7KLM - chains A and B of the 3 polymer chains in the assembly; structure by X-ray diffraction, 2.27 A resolution.

[Chain A (and B)]
Name: Arginase-1
Organism: Homo sapiens
Notes: EC 3.5.3.1; chain B of this document is another copy of the same molecule, construct and numbering; everything in this record applies to it too
Reference sequence: P05089 (ARGI1_HUMAN); residue numbers follow UniProt; this construct covers 1-322
Chain sequence (322 residues; row label = number of the first residue in the row):
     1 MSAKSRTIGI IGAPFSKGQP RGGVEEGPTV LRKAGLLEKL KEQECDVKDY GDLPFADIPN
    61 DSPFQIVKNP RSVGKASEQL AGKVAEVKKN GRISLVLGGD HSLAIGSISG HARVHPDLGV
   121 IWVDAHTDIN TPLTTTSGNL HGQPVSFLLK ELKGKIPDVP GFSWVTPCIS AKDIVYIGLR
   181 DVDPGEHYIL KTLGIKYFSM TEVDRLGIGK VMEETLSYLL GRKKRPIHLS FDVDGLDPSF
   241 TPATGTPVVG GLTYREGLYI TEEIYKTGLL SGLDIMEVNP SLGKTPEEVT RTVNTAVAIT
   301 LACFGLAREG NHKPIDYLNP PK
Disordered / not traced: 1-2, 320-322
Swiss-Prot annotation at these positions:
  - binding site (Mn(2+)): His101, Asp124, His126, Asp128, Asp232, Asp234
  - binding site (substrate): His126 to Asn130, Ser137 to Asn139, Asp183, Thr246, Glu277
  - modified residue: Lys17 (N6-succinyllysine), Ser62 (Phosphoserine), Ser72 (Phosphoserine), Lys75 (N6-succinyllysine), Ser163 (Phosphoserine), Ser217 (Phosphoserine)
  - natural variant: Ile11 (I11T: In ARGIN), Gly27 (G27D: In ARGIN), Gly74 (G74V: In ARGIN), Ala125 (A125V: In ARGIN), Thr134 (T134I: In ARGIN), Gly138 (G138V: In ARGIN), Arg180 (R180T: In ARGIN), Gly235 (G235R: In ARGIN), Arg308 (R308Q: In ARGIN)
Bound ions: Mn2+ site 1: His101, Asp124, Asp128, Asp232 (together with 0IZ); Mn2+ site 2: Asp124, His126, Asp232, Asp234 (together with 0IZ)
Residues lining bound ligands: 0IZ (3-[(2S,3R,4R)-4-[[(2S)-2-azanyl-3-methyl-butanoyl]amino]-2-carboxy-pyrrolidin-3-yl]propyl-$l3-oxidanyl-bis(oxidanyl)boron): His101, Asp124, His126, Asp128, Asn130, Thr135, Ser137, Asn139, His141, Gly142, Asp181, Asp183, Glu186, Asp232, Asp234, Thr246, Glu277

[Chain A / chain B interface]
Residue-residue contacts - 44 pairs, chain A then chain B:
  Thr134(A) with Tyr317(B)
  Lys155(A) with Leu318(B)
  Leu179(A) with Arg308(B)
  Arg180(A) with Arg308(B)
  Asp181(A) with Arg308(B)
  Val182(A) with Glu309(B); Gly310(B)
  Pro184(A) with Asn311(B); His312(B); Tyr317(B)
  Gly185(A) with Tyr317(B)
  His187(A) with Glu309(B), salt bridge; Gly310(B), hydrogen bond (side chain-backbone); Asn311(B); His312(B), hydrogen bond
  Tyr188(A) with His312(B); Ile315(B); Asp316(B), hydrogen bond; Tyr317(B), hydrophobic; Leu318(B), hydrophobic
  Ile189(A) with Leu318(B), hydrophobic
  Lys191(A) with Glu309(B), salt bridge; His312(B)
  Tyr197(A) with Glu309(B), hydrogen bond
  Met200(A) with Arg255(B); Arg308(B)
  Thr201(A) with Tyr259(B); Glu262(B), hydrogen bond; Arg308(B), hydrogen bond
  Val203(A) with Arg255(B)
  Asp204(A) with Ile208(B); Gly209(B); Arg255(B), salt bridge; Tyr259(B); Arg308(B), salt bridge
  Arg205(A) with Gly209(B); Tyr259(B), hydrogen bond; Glu263(B), salt bridge; Lys266(B)
  Val249(A) with Tyr254(B), hydrophobic
  Gly250(A) with Arg255(B)
  Gly251(A) with Arg255(B), hydrogen bond (backbone-side chain)
  Thr253(A) with Arg255(B)
  Glu256(A) with Arg255(B), salt bridge
Interface residues without a listed pair, chain A (29 interface residues in all): Thr131, Leu152, Leu190, Ser199, Glu202, Leu252

[In short]
29 residues of chain A and 17 residues of chain B are in contact, with 8 hydrogen bonds and 6 salt bridges.
Polar contacts include His187(A)-Glu309(B), Lys191(A)-Glu309(B) and Asp204(A)-Arg255(B). Chain A binds
compound 0IZ.
Both chains are Arginase-1 (Homo sapiens). Entry 7KLM (Human Arginase1 Complexed with Inhibitor Compound 24a)
was determined by X-ray diffraction, deposited together with 7KLK and 7KLL.
